PDB entry 8Z9C | electron microscopy, 3.01 A resolution | chains G and M of the 14 polymer chains in the assembly

# Chain G
Protein: Protein structure
Sequence (240 residues; each row starts with the number of its first residue):
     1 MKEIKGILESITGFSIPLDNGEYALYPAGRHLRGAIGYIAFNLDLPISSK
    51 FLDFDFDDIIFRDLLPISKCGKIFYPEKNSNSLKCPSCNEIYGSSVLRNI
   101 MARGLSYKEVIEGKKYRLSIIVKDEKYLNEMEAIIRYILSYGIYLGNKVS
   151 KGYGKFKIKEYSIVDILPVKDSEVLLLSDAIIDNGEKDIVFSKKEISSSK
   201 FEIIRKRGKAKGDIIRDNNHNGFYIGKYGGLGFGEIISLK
Disordered / not traced: 173, 214-219, 224-232, 240
Metal / ion sites: Zn2+: Cys70, Cys85, Cys88

# Chain M
Molecule: 60-nt RNA strand
Sequence (60 nucleotides; numbered -10 to 50; 1 number in that range is skipped by the numbering (no residue carries it; nothing is unmodelled there); the number before each row is that of its first residue; numbers below 1 keep their minus sign (G-10 is residue -10)):
   -10 GGUUAAAACU
     1 CUUCUCAUGCUGGAUUCGAAAUUAGGUGCGCUUCGCGUUUAAGUCCCAUA
Disordered / not traced: -10, 40-50

# Interface between chain G and chain M
Contacting residue pairs (46; chain G residue first):
  Pro17(G) with A-6(M), phosphate contact
  Leu18(G) with U-7(M), hydrogen bond to the base
  Asp19(G) with U-7(M), hydrogen bond to the base
  Arg30(G) with U-8(M), sugar contact; U-7(M), salt bridge to the phosphate
  His31(G) with U-8(M), sugar contact; U-7(M), salt bridge to the phosphate
  Arg33(G) with G-9(M), sugar contact
  Gly34(G) with G-9(M), phosphate contact; U-8(M), phosphate contact
  Ala35(G) with U-8(M), base contact
  Gly37(G) with G-9(M), sugar contact
  Tyr38(G) with G-9(M), sugar contact; U-8(M), phosphate contact
  Phe41(G) with G-9(M), phosphate contact
  Phe51(G) with G-9(M), base contact
  Leu52(G) with G-9(M), base contact
  Met101(G) with U-1(M), hydrogen bond to the base
  Ala102(G) with U-1(M), phosphate contact
  Arg103(G) with C-2(M), sugar contact; U-1(M), hydrogen bond to the base; C1(M), hydrogen bond to the sugar
  Leu105(G) with A-3(M), base contact
  Tyr144(G) with U-8(M), hydrogen bond to the base
  Leu145(G) with U-8(M), base contact
  Gly146(G) with U-8(M), hydrogen bond to the base; A-5(M), phosphate contact
  Asn147(G) with A-6(M), hydrogen bond to the phosphate; A-5(M), phosphate contact
  Lys148(G) with A-5(M), hydrogen bond to the phosphate
  Val149(G) with U-8(M), base contact
  Ser150(G) with A-4(M), phosphate contact
  Lys151(G) with A-3(M), sugar contact
  Val190(G) with U-7(M), base contact
  Phe191(G) with U-7(M), sugar contact
  Ser192(G) with U-8(M), sugar contact; U-7(M), hydrogen bond to the phosphate
  Lys193(G) with U-8(M), phosphate contact
  Lys194(G) with G-9(M), sugar contact; U-8(M), hydrogen bond to the phosphate; A-6(M), hydrogen bond to the base; A-5(M), sugar contact
  Glu195(G) with G-9(M), phosphate contact
  Ile196(G) with G-9(M), hydrogen bond to the phosphate
  Phe201(G) with U-7(M), sugar contact; A-6(M), stacking on the base
Other interface residues (no listed pair), chain G (36 interface residues in all): Ser48, Phe54, Ile203

# In short
The interface between chain G and chain M involves 36 residues on one side and 10 on the other; the contacts
include 13 hydrogen bonds, 2 salt bridges and 1 aromatic stacking contact. Among the polar pairs are
Leu18(G)-U-7(M), Asp19(G)-U-7(M) and Met101(G)-U-1(M).
Chain G is Protein structure and chain M is a 60-nt RNA strand; the structure, Cryo-EM structure of NTR-bound
type VII CRISPR-Cas complex at substrate-engaged state I, was determined by electron microscopy (same
publication as 8YHD, 8YHE, 8Z4J, 8Z4L, 8Z99 and 8Z9E).
